Entry 6KUR (electron microscopy, 3.70 A resolution); this record covers chains B and R of the 5 polymer chains in the assembly.

# Chain B
Molecule: RNA-directed RNA polymerase catalytic subunit
From: Influenza D virus (D/swine/Oklahoma/1334/2011)
Notes: EC 2.7.7.48
UniProt: K9LH03 (K9LH03_9ORTO); numbering as in UniProt (aligned over 1-753)
Chain sequence (753 residues; row label = number of the first residue in the row):
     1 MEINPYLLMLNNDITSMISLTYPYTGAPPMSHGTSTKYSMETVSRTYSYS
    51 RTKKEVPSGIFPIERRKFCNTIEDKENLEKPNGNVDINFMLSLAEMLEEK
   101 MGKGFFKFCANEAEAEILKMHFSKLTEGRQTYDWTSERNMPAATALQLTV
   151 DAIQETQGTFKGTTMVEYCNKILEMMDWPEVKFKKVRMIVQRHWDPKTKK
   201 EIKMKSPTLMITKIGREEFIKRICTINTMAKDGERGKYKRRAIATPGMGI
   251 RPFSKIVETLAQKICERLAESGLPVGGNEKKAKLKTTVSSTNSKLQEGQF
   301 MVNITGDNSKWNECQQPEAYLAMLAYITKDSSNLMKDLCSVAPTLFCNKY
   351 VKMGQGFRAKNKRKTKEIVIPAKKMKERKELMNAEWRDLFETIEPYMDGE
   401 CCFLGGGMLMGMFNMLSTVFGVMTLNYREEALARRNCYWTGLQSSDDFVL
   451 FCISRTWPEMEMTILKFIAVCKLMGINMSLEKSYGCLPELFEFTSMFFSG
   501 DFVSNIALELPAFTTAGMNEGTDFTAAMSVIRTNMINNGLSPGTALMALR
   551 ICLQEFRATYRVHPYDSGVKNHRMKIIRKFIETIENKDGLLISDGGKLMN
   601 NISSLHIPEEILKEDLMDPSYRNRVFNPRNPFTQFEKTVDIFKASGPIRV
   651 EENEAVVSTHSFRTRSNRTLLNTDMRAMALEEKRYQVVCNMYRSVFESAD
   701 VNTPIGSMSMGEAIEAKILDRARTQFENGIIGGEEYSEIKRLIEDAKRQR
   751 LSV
Not modelled in the structure: 187-207, 276-278, 431-434, 636-654, 753

# Chain R
Molecule: 3'-vRNA
Sequence (14 nucleotides; numbered 1 to 14; the number before each row is that of its first residue):
     1 CUCCUGCUUAUGCU
Not modelled in the structure: 14

# Interface between chain B and chain R
Contacting residue pairs (14):
  Gln554(B) with G12(R), base contact; C13(R), hydrogen bond to the sugar
  Arg557(B) with C13(R), base contact
  Ala558(B) with G12(R), base contact
  Arg561(B) with A10(R), phosphate contact; U11(R), salt bridge to the phosphate
  His563(B) with G12(R), sugar contact; C13(R), phosphate contact
  Asp566(B) with C13(R), base contact
  Ser567(B) with C13(R), phosphate contact
  Val569(B) with C13(R), phosphate contact
  Lys570(B) with U11(R), sugar contact
  Asn571(B) with U11(R), base contact
  His572(B) with U11(R), base contact
Interface residues without a listed pair, chain B (12 interface residues in all): Pro564

# Overview
12 residues of chain B face 4 of chain R across their interface, with 1 hydrogen bond and 1 salt bridge. Among
the polar pairs are Gln554(B)-C13(R) and Arg561(B)-U11(R).
Here chain B is RNA-directed RNA polymerase catalytic subunit (Influenza D virus (D/swine/Oklahoma/1334/2011))
and chain R is 3'-vRNA. Entry 6KUR (Structure of influenza D virus polymerase bound to vRNA promoter in Mode B
conformation (Class B1)) was determined by electron microscopy, deposited together with 6KUJ, 6KUK, 6KUP,
6KUT, 6KUV and 6KV5.
